Entry 6BBM (electron microscopy, 4.10 A resolution (low resolution: residue-level contacts below are approximate; hydrogen-bond / salt-bridge calls are withheld)); this record covers chains D and W of the 11 polymer chains in the assembly.

== Chain D ==
Name: Replicative DNA helicase
From: Escherichia coli O111:NM
Notes: EC 3.6.4.12
UniProtKB: A0A365Q7M1 (A0A365Q7M1_ECOLX); numbering as in UniProt (aligned over 1-471)
Amino-acid sequence (471 residues; row label = number of the first residue in the row):
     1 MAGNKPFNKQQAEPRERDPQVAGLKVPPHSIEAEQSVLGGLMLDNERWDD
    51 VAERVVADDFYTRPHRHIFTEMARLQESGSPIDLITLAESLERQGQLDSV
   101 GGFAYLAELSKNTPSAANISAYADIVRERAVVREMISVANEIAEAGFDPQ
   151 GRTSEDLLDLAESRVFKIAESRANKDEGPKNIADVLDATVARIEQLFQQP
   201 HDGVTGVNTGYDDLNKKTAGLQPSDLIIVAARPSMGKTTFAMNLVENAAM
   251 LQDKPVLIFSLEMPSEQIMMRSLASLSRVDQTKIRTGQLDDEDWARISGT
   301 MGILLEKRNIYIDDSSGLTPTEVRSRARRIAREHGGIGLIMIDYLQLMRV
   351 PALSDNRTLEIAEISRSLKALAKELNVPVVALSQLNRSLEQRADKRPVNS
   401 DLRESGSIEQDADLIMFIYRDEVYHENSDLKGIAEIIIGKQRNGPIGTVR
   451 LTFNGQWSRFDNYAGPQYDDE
Disordered / not traced: 1-16
Residues lining bound ligands:
  - ADP (adenosine-5'-diphosphate), molecule 1: Pro233, Ser234, Met235, Gly236, Lys237, Thr238, Thr239, Glu262, Arg271, Arg420, Phe453, Gly455
  - ADP, molecule 2: Lys440, Gln441, Arg442, Asn443, Gly444
What the authors report for this chain:
  - catalytic residues: Glu262
  - binding site for ADP: Lys440, Arg442

== Chain W ==
Name: Replication protein P
From: Escherichia phage lambda
UniProtKB: P03689 (VRPP_LAMBD); residues 1-107 carry their UniProt numbers (107 of 233 residues fall inside the UniProt entry; the rest is not from it)
Amino-acid sequence (233 residues; numbered 1 to 233; the number before each row is that of its first residue; X marks 126 residues of unknown identity (built as UNK)):
     1 MKNIAAQMVNFDREQMRRIANNMPEQYDEKPQVQQVAQIINGVFSQLLAT
    51 FPASLANRDQNEVNEIRRQWVLAFRENGITTMEQVNAGMRVARRQNRPFL
   101 PSPGQFVXXXXXXXXXXXXXXXXXXXXXXXXXXXXXXXXXXXXXXXXXXX
   151 XXXXXXXXXXXXXXXXXXXXXXXXXXXXXXXXXXXXXXXXXXXXXXXXXX
   201 XXXXXXXXXXXXXXXXXXXXXXXXXXXXXXXXX
Disordered / not traced: 1-108
Residues lining bound ligands: ADP (adenosine-5'-diphosphate): UNK_207, UNK_208, UNK_209

== Interface between chain D and chain W ==
Chain D residues in contact with chain W, 22 residues: Asp280, Thr282, Lys283, Arg285, Gln288, Leu289, Asp290, Asp291, Asp293, Trp294, Arg296, Met301, Gln391, Arg420, Glu422, His425, Glu426, Asn427, Lys431, Gly432, Phe453, Gln456

== Summary ==
No residue of chain D is in contact with chain W. One ADP molecule is bound between chain D and chain W. Bound
to chain D: ADP. From the paper: the catalytic residue Glu262(D); a binding site for ADP at Lys440(D) and
Arg442(D).
Chain D is Replicative DNA helicase (Escherichia coli O111:NM) and chain W is Replication protein P
(Escherichia phage lambda); the structure, Mechanisms of Opening and Closing of the Bacterial Replicative
Helicase: The DnaB Helicase and Lambda P ..., was determined by electron microscopy.
